Entry 5ZCX (X-ray diffraction, 2.30 A resolution); this record covers chains W and C of the 6 polymer chains in the assembly.

Chain W:
Protein: Envelope glycoprotein gp160
Reference sequence: Q6TAQ3 (Q6TAQ3_9HIV1); residues 127-162 here correspond to UniProt positions 634-669 (UniProt number = residue number + 507)
Sequence (37 residues; row label = number of the first residue in the row):
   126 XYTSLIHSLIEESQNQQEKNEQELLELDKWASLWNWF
Unresolved in the structure: 160-162
Sequence notes: acetylation (126)
Modified positions: ACE (acetyl group) at position 126

Chain C:
Protein: Envelope glycoprotein
Reference sequence: C4MJC7 (C4MJC7_9HIV1); residues 17-55 here correspond to UniProt positions 49-87 (UniProt number = residue number + 32)
Sequence (39 residues; numbered 17 to 55; the number before each row is that of its first residue):
    17 STMGAASMTLTVQARQLLSGIVQQQNNLLRAIEAQQHLL
Unresolved in the structure: 17-26

Chain W / chain C interface:
Pairs across the interface (16):
  Ile131(W) - Gln52(C)
  His132(W) - Gln52(C)
  Ile135(W) - Glu49(C)
  Ser138(W) - Leu45(C)
  Gln139(W) - Leu45(C)
  Gln139(W) - Glu49(C)  hydrogen bond
  Gln142(W) - Val38(C)  hydrogen bond (side chain-backbone)
  Gln142(W) - Gln41(C)
  Gln142(W) - Asn42(C)
  Asn145(W) - Gln41(C)
  Glu146(W) - Val38(C)
  Leu149(W) - Leu34(C)  hydrophobic
  Leu149(W) - Ser35(C)
  Leu152(W) - Arg31(C)  hydrogen bond (backbone-side chain)
  Asp153(W) - Arg31(C)  salt bridge
  Ala156(W) - Arg31(C)
Interface residues without a listed pair, chain C (10 interface residues in all): Ile48

In short:
Chain W and chain C form an interface of 12 and 10 residues respectively; the contacts include 3 hydrogen
bonds and 1 salt bridge. Polar contacts include Asp153(W)-Arg31(C), Gln139(W)-Glu49(C) and Gln142(W)-Val38(C).
Here chain W is Envelope glycoprotein gp160 and chain C is Envelope glycoprotein. Entry 5ZCX (Structure of
T20/N39) was determined by X-ray diffraction.
